Entry 4R2W (X-ray diffraction, 1.60 A resolution); this record covers chains C and D of the 6 polymer chains in the assembly.

[Chain C (and D)]
Protein: Uridine phosphorylase
Organism: Shewanella oneidensis MR-1
Notes: EC 2.4.2.3; chain D of this document is another copy of the same molecule, construct and numbering; everything in this record applies to it too
UniProt: Q8E9X9 (Q8E9X9_SHEON); residues 0-251 here correspond to UniProt positions 1-252 (UniProt number = residue number + 1)
Chain sequence (252 residues; each row starts with the number of its first residue; numbering starts at 0):
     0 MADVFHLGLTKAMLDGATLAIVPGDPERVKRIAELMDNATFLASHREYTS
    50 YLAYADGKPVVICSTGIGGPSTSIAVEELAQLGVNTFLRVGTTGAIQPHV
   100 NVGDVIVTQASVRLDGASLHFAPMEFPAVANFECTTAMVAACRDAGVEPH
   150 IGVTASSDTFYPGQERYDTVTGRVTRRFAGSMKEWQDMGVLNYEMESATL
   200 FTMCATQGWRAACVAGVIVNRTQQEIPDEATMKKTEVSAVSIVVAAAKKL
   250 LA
Disordered / not traced: 0, 233-235 (chain D: 0)

[Interface between chain C and chain D]
Contacting residue pairs - 103 pairs, chain C then chain D:
  Phe4(C) - Phe159(D)  hydrophobic
  Phe4(C) - Ile217(D)  hydrophobic
  Phe4(C) - Pro226(D)  hydrophobic
  His5(C) - Phe159(D)
  Gly23(C) - Arg45(D)
  Asp24(C) - Arg45(D)
  Glu26(C) - Ser43(D)
  Glu26(C) - His44(D)
  Glu26(C) - Arg45(D)  hydrogen bond (side chain-backbone)
  His44(C) - Glu26(D)
  Arg45(C) - Gly23(D)
  Arg45(C) - Asp24(D)
  Arg45(C) - Glu26(D)  hydrogen bond (backbone-side chain)
  Arg45(C) - Ile66(D)
  Arg45(C) - Thr91(D)
  Glu46(C) - Glu46(D)
  Glu46(C) - Gly65(D)
  Glu46(C) - Ile66(D)  hydrogen bond (side chain-backbone)
  Gly65(C) - Glu46(D)
  Ile66(C) - Arg45(D)
  Ile66(C) - Glu46(D)  hydrogen bond (backbone-side chain)
  Ile66(C) - Ser70(D)
  Ile66(C) - Ile73(D)  hydrophobic
  Gly67(C) - Pro69(D)
  Pro69(C) - Gly67(D)
  Pro69(C) - Pro69(D)
  Pro69(C) - Asp157(D)
  Ser70(C) - Ile66(D)
  Ser72(C) - Asp157(D)
  Ser72(C) - Thr158(D)
  Ile73(C) - Ile66(D)  hydrophobic
  Ile73(C) - Phe159(D)  hydrophobic
  Glu76(C) - Tyr160(D)
  Glu76(C) - Thr168(D)
  Glu76(C) - Val169(D)  hydrogen bond (side chain-backbone)
  Glu77(C) - Tyr160(D)  hydrogen bond
  Ala79(C) - Val169(D)
  Gln80(C) - Asp167(D)
  Gln80(C) - Thr168(D)
  Gln80(C) - Val169(D)
  Thr91(C) - Arg45(D)
  Leu113(C) - His119(D)  hydrogen bond (backbone-side chain)
  Gly115(C) - Gly115(D)
  Gly115(C) - Asp157(D)  hydrogen bond (backbone-side chain)
  Ala116(C) - Asp157(D)  hydrogen bond (backbone-side chain)
  Leu118(C) - Thr174(D)
  Leu118(C) - Arg176(D)
  Leu118(C) - Phe177(D)
  His119(C) - Leu113(D)  hydrogen bond (side chain-backbone)
  His119(C) - Ser156(D)
  His119(C) - Asp157(D)
  His119(C) - Thr158(D)  hydrogen bond
  His119(C) - Pro161(D)
  His119(C) - Gly162(D)
  His119(C) - Thr174(D)
  His119(C) - Phe177(D)
  Phe120(C) - Thr158(D)
  Phe120(C) - Pro161(D)  hydrophobic
  Phe120(C) - Thr174(D)  hydrogen bond (backbone-side chain)
  Ala121(C) - Thr174(D)
  Ser156(C) - His119(D)
  Asp157(C) - Pro69(D)
  Asp157(C) - Ser72(D)
  Asp157(C) - Gly115(D)  hydrogen bond (side chain-backbone)
  Asp157(C) - Ala116(D)  hydrogen bond (side chain-backbone)
  Asp157(C) - His119(D)
  Asp157(C) - Asp157(D)
  Thr158(C) - Ser72(D)
  Thr158(C) - His119(D)  hydrogen bond
  Thr158(C) - Phe120(D)
  Phe159(C) - Phe4(D)  hydrophobic
  Phe159(C) - His5(D)
  Phe159(C) - Ile73(D)  hydrophobic
  Tyr160(C) - Glu76(D)
  Tyr160(C) - Glu77(D)  hydrogen bond
  Pro161(C) - His119(D)
  Pro161(C) - Phe120(D)  hydrophobic
  Gly162(C) - His119(D)
  Asp167(C) - Gln80(D)
  Thr168(C) - Glu76(D)
  Thr168(C) - Gln80(D)
  Val169(C) - Glu76(D)  hydrogen bond (backbone-side chain)
  Val169(C) - Ala79(D)
  Val169(C) - Gln80(D)
  Val169(C) - Trp208(D)  hydrophobic
  Thr170(C) - Gln206(D)  hydrogen bond
  Arg172(C) - Phe120(D)  hydrogen bond (side chain-backbone)
  Arg172(C) - Thr205(D)
  Arg172(C) - Gln206(D)
  Thr174(C) - Leu118(D)
  Thr174(C) - His119(D)
  Thr174(C) - Phe120(D)  hydrogen bond (side chain-backbone)
  Thr174(C) - Ala121(D)
  Arg176(C) - Leu118(D)
  Phe177(C) - Leu118(D)
  Phe177(C) - His119(D)
  Met194(C) - Pro69(D)  hydrophobic
  Thr205(C) - Arg172(D)  hydrogen bond (backbone-side chain)
  Gln206(C) - Thr170(D)  hydrogen bond
  Gln206(C) - Arg172(D)
  Trp208(C) - Val169(D)  hydrophobic
  Ile225(C) - Phe4(D)  hydrophobic
  Pro226(C) - Phe4(D)  hydrophobic
Also at the interface, not in a pair above, chain C (56 interface residues in all): Pro25, Arg27, Ser43, Tyr47, Gly68, Asp114, Pro122, Ile217
Also at the interface, not in a pair above, chain D (56 interface residues in all): Pro25, Arg27, Tyr47, Gly68, Asp114, Pro122, Met194, Ile225

[In short]
The chain C/chain D interface involves 56 residues from each chain, with 22 hydrogen bonds. Polar contacts
include Glu26(C)-Arg45(D), Glu46(C)-Ile66(D) and Glu76(C)-Val169(D).
Both chains are Uridine phosphorylase (Shewanella oneidensis MR-1). Entry 4R2W (X-ray structure of uridine
phosphorylase from Shewanella oneidensis MR-1 in complex with uridine at 1.6 A ...) was determined by X-ray
diffraction (same publication as 4R2X).
